6V7B - chains 2 and Q of the 48 polymer chains in the assembly; structure by electron microscopy, 3.40 A resolution.

Chain 2:
Molecule: A-DNA
From: Pyrobaculum filamentous virus 1
Sequence (323 nucleotides; each row starts with the number of its first residue):
   210 TATATATATATATATATATATATATATATATATATATATATATATATATA
   260 TATATATATATATATATATATATATATATATATATATATATATATATATA
   310 TATATATATATATATATATATATATATATATATATATATATATATATATA
   360 TATATATATATATATATATATATATATATATATATATATATATATATATA
   410 TATATATATATATATATATATATATATATATATATATATATATATATATA
   460 TATATATATATATATATATATATATATATATATATATATATATATATATA
   510 TATATATATATATATATATATAT

Chain Q:
Protein: Structural protein VP1
From: Pyrobaculum filamentous virus 1
UniProt: A0A140F3K6 (A0A140F3K6_9VIRU); residue numbers follow UniProt; this construct covers 1-129
Chain sequence (129 residues; each row starts with the number of its first residue):
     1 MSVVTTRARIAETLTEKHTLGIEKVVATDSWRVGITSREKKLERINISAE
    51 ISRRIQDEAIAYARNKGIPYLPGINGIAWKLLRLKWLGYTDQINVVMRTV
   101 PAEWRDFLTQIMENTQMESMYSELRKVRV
Disordered / not traced: 1-9, 129
Construct notes: conflict Glu-43 (Gly in A0A140F3K6), Arg-54 (Lys in A0A140F3K6), Thr-115 (Ile in A0A140F3K6)

Interface between chain 2 and chain Q:
Contacting residue pairs (34; chain 2 residue first):
  DA265(2) / Gly-73(Q)  base contact
  DA265(2) / Gly-76(Q)  base contact
  DA265(2) / Ile-77(Q)  phosphate contact
  DT266(2) / Gly-76(Q)  sugar contact
  DT266(2) / Trp-79(Q)  base contact
  DT266(2) / Lys-80(Q)  salt bridge to the phosphate
  DA267(2) / Trp-79(Q)  sugar contact
  DA267(2) / Lys-80(Q)  phosphate contact
  DA267(2) / Arg-83(Q)  salt bridge to the phosphate
  DT268(2) / Arg-44(Q)  phosphate contact
  DT268(2) / Ile-45(Q)  base contact
  DT268(2) / Ser-48(Q)  sugar contact
  DT268(2) / Lys-126(Q)  sugar contact
  DA269(2) / Lys-41(Q)  sugar contact
  DA269(2) / Arg-44(Q)  salt bridge to the phosphate
  DA269(2) / Ile-45(Q)  sugar contact
  DT270(2) / Trp-31(Q)  hydrogen bond to the base
  DT270(2) / Gly-34(Q)  phosphate contact
  DT270(2) / Ile-35(Q)  sugar contact
  DT270(2) / Arg-38(Q)  salt bridge to the phosphate
  DT270(2) / Lys-41(Q)  salt bridge to the phosphate
  DA271(2) / Val-25(Q)  phosphate contact
  DA271(2) / Ser-30(Q)  sugar contact
  DA271(2) / Trp-31(Q)  sugar contact
  DA271(2) / Arg-38(Q)  salt bridge to the phosphate
  DT272(2) / His-18(Q)  hydrogen bond to the base
  DT272(2) / Gly-21(Q)  sugar contact
  DT272(2) / Lys-24(Q)  salt bridge to the phosphate
  DT272(2) / Val-25(Q)  sugar contact
  DA273(2) / Leu-14(Q)  phosphate contact
  DA273(2) / Lys-17(Q)  sugar contact
  DA273(2) / His-18(Q)  sugar contact
  DT274(2) / Leu-14(Q)  phosphate contact
  DT274(2) / Lys-17(Q)  salt bridge to the phosphate
Interface residues without a listed pair, chain Q (25 interface residues in all): Ile-22, Leu-42, Asn-75

In short:
10 residues of chain 2 face 25 of chain Q across their interface; the contacts include 2 hydrogen bonds and 8
salt bridges. Polar pairs include DT270(2)/Trp-31(Q), DT272(2)/His-18(Q) and DT266(2)/Lys-80(Q).
Chain 2 is A-DNA and chain Q is Structural protein VP1, both from Pyrobaculum filamentous virus 1; the
structure, Cryo-EM reconstruction of Pyrobaculum filamentous virus 2 (PFV2), was determined by electron
microscopy.
